6ZS3 - chain A; structure by X-ray diffraction, 1.67 A resolution.

[Chain A]
Protein: Protein polybromo-1
Source organism: Homo sapiens
Reference sequence: Q86U86 (PB1_HUMAN); numbering as in UniProt (aligned over 645-766)
Chain sequence (124 residues; each row starts with the number of its first residue):
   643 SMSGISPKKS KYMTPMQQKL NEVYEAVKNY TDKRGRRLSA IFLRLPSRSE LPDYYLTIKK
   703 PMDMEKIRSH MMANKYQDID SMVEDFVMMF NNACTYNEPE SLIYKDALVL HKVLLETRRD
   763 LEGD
Disordered / not traced: 643-653, 764-766
Differences from the reference sequence: expression tag (643-644)
Small-molecule neighbours: FX5 (2-(6-azanyl-5-piperazin-4-ium-1-yl-pyridazin-3-yl)phenol): Ile683, Phe684, Arg686, Leu687, Pro688, Glu692, Leu693, Tyr696, Met704, Asp705, Met731, Asn734, Ala735, Tyr738, Asn739, Ile745
Swiss-Prot annotation at these positions:
  - modified residue (Phosphoserine): Ser648, Ser689
  - cross-link: Lys653 (Glycyl lysine isopeptide (Lys-Gly) (interchain with G-Cter in SUMO2))
  - natural variant: Lys661 (K661N: Found in a case of clear cell renal carcinoma), Asp674 (D674E: Found in a case of clear cell renal carcinoma)

[Summary]
Bound to chain A: compound FX5.
Chain A is Protein polybromo-1 (Homo sapiens); the structure, Crystal structure of the fifth bromodomain of
human protein polybromo-1 in complex with 2-(6-amino-5-(piperazin-1-yl)pyridazin-3-yl)phenol, was determined
by X-ray diffraction (same publication as 6ZS2, 6ZS4, 6ZN6 and 6ZNV).
